7AYB - chain A; structure by X-ray diffraction, 1.85 A resolution.

# Chain A
Protein: Enoyl-[acyl-carrier-protein] reductase, mitochondrial
Organism: Homo sapiens
Notes: EC 1.3.1.104
UniProt: Q9BV79 (MECR_HUMAN); numbering as in UniProt (aligned over 31-373)
Sequence (352 residues; each row starts with the number of its first residue):
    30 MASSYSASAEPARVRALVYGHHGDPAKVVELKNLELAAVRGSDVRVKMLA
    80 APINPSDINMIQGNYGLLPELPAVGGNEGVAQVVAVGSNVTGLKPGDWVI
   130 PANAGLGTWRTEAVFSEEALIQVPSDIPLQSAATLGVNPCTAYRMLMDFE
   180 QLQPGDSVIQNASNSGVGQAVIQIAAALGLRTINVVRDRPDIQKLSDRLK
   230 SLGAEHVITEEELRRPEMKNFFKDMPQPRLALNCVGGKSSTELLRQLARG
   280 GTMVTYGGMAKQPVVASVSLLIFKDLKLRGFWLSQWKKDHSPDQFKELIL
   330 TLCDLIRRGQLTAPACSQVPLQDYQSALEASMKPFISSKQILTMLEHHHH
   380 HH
Unresolved in the structure: 30-41
Sequence notes: initiating methionine (30); variant Leu96 (Phe in Q9BV79); expression tag (374-381)
From the paper describing this entry:
  - catalytic residues: Tyr94 (citing earlier work)
  - mutagenesis - I129F, I129H, G165Q: decreased growth in response to glycerol medium
  - mutagenesis - I129F, I129H: unchanged expression
  - mutagenesis - G165Q: unchanged stability
  - mutagenesis - G165Q: increased catalytic activity on C8
  - mutagenesis - G165Q: unchanged catalytic activity on C10 substrate
  - mutagenesis - G165Q: decreased catalytic activity on C12 substrate
  - mutagenesis - G165Q: decreased catalytic activity on C14 substrate
  - mutagenesis - G165Q: abolished catalytic activity on C16 substrate
  - contacts within the chain: Glu107-Gly165 (hydrogen bond), Glu107-Val166 (hydrogen bond), Asn83-Glu107 (hydrogen bond), Asn132-Ser313 (hydrogen bond), Gly165-Lys316 (hydrogen bond)
  - conformationally variable residues (loop rearrangement): Glu240 to Lys252
  - mutagenesis - G165F, G165H, G165L: unchanged growth in response to glycerol medium
  - mutagenesis - G165Q (6.9-fold): increased catalytic activity on 2E-octenoyl-CoA

# Overview
The paper reports the catalytic residue Tyr94; I129F, I129H and G165Q reduce growth in response to glycerol
medium; 6 substitutions were tested in all.
Chain A is Enoyl-[acyl-carrier-protein] reductase, mitochondrial (Homo sapiens); the structure, Crystal
Structure of wild type human mitochondrial 2-Enoyl Thioester Reductase (MECR), was determined by X-ray
diffraction (same publication as 7AYC).
